6WGF - chains 2 and 6 of the 6 polymer chains in the assembly; structure by electron microscopy, 7.70 A resolution (low resolution: residue-level contacts below are approximate; hydrogen-bond / salt-bridge calls are withheld).

== Chain 2 ==
Name: DNA replication licensing factor MCM2
Source organism: Saccharomyces cerevisiae
Notes: EC 3.6.4.12
UniProtKB: P29469 (MCM2_YEAST); numbering as in UniProt (aligned over 1-868)
Chain sequence (868 residues; each row starts with the number of its first residue):
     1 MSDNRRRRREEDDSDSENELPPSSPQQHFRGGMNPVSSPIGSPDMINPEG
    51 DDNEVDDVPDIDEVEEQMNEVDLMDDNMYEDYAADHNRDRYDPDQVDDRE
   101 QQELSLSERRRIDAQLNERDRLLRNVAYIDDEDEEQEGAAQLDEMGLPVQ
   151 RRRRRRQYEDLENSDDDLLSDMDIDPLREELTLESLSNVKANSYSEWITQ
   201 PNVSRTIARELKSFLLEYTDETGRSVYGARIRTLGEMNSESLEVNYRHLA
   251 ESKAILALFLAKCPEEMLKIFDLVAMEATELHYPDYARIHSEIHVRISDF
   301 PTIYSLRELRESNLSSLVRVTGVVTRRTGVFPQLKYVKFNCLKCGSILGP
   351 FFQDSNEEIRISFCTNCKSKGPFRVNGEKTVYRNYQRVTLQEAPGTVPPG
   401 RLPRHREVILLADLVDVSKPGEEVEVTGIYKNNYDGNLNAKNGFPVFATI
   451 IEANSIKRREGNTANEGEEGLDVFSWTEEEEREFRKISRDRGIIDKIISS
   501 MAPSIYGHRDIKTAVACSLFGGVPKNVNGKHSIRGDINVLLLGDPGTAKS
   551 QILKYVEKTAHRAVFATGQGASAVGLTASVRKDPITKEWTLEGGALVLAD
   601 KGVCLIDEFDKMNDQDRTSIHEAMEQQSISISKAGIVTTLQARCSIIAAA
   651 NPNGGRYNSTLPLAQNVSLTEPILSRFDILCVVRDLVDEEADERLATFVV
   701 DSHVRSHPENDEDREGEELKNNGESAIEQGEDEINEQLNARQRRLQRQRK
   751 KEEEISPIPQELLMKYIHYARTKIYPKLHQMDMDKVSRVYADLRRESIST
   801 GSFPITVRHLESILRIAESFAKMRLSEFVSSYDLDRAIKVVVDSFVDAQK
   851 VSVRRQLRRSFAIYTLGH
Not modelled in the structure: 1-200, 432-449, 461-472, 568-575, 596-598, 707-755, 778-807, 829-868
Swiss-Prot annotation at these positions:
  - zinc finger: Cys341 to Cys367 (C4-type)
  - motif: Ser675 to Asp678 (Arginine finger)
  - binding site (ATP): Gly543 to Ser550
  - modified residue (Phosphoserine): Ser14, Ser16, Ser23, Ser164, Ser170
  - natural variant: Glu392 (E392K: In allele MCM2-1)
  - mutagenesis: Cys364 (C364Y/F/S/H: Loss of activity), Cys367 (C367Y/F/S/H: Loss of activity), Lys549 (K549A: Reduces MCM2-7 complex helicase activity. Abolishes MCM2-7 complex helicase activity; when associated with MCM5 A-422. Reduces MCM2-7 complex helicase activity; when associated with MCM3 A-415), Arg676 (R676A: Loss of MCM2-7 complex helicase activity)

== Chain 6 ==
Name: DNA replication licensing factor MCM6
Source organism: Saccharomyces cerevisiae
Notes: EC 3.6.4.12
UniProtKB: P53091 (MCM6_YEAST); residues 1-1017 here = UniProt positions 1-1017
Chain sequence (1017 residues; row label = number of the first residue in the row):
     1 MSSPFPADTPSSNRPSNSSPPPSSIGAGFGSSSGLDSQIGSRLHFPSSSQ
    51 PHVSNSQTGPFVNDSTQFSSQRLQTDGSATNDMEGNEPARSFKSRALNHV
   101 KKVDDVTGEKVREAFEQFLEDFSVQSTDTGEVEKVYRAQIEFMKIYDLNT
   151 IYIDYQHLSMRENGALAMAISEQYYRFLPFLQKGLRRVVRKYAPELLNTS
   201 DSLKRSEGDEGQADEDEQQDDDMNGSSLPRDSGSSAAPGNGTSAMATRSI
   251 TTSTSPEQTERVFQISFFNLPTVHRIRDIRSEKIGSLLSISGTVTRTSEV
   301 RPELYKASFTCDMCRAIVDNVEQSFKYTEPTFCPNPSCENRAFWTLNVTR
   351 SRFLDWQKVRIQENANEIPTGSMPRTLDVILRGDSVERAKPGDRCKFTGV
   401 EIVVPDVTQLGLPGVKPSSTLDTRGISKTTEGLNSGVTGLRSLGVRDLTY
   451 KISFLACHVISIGSNIGASSPDANSNNRETELQMAANLQANNVYQDNERD
   501 QEVFLNSLSSDEINELKEMVKDEHIYDKLVRSIAPAVFGHEAVKKGILLQ
   551 MLGGVHKSTVEGIKLRGDINICVVGDPSTSKSQFLKYVVGFAPRSVYTSG
   601 KASSAAGLTAAVVRDEEGGDYTIEAGALMLADNGICCIDEFDKMDISDQV
   651 AIHEAMEQQTISIAKAGIHATLNARTSILAAANPVGGRYNRKLSLRGNLN
   701 MTAPIMSRFDLFFVILDDCNEKIDTELASHIVDLHMKRDEAIEPPFSAEQ
   751 LRRYIKYARTFKPILTKEARSYLVEKYKELRKDDAQGFSRSSYRITVRQL
   801 ESMIRLSEAIARANCVDEITPSFIAEAYDLLRQSIIRVDVDDVEMDEEFD
   851 NIESQSHAASGNNDDNDDGTGSGVITSEPPADIEEGQSEATARPGTSEKK
   901 KTTVTYDKYVSMMNMIVRKIAEVDREGAEELTAVDIVDWYLLQKENDLGS
   951 LAEYWEERRLAFKVIKRLVKDRILMEIHGTRHNLRDLENEENENNKTVYV
  1001 IHPNCEVLDQLEPQDSS
Not modelled in the structure: 1-102, 124-133, 195-259, 306, 352, 406-449, 464-510, 835-1017
Swiss-Prot annotation at these positions:
  - motif: Ser707 to Asp710 (Arginine finger)
  - binding site (ATP): Gly575 to Ser582
  - modified residue: Ser78 (Phosphoserine), Ser249 (Phosphoserine), Ser372 (Phosphoserine), Thr766 (Phosphothreonine)
  - mutagenesis: Lys581 (K581A: Loss of MCM2-7 complex helicase activity)

== How chain 2 and chain 6 interact ==
Residue-residue contacts (42; chain 2 residue first):
  Glu265(2) - Thr349(6)
  Pro350(2) - Thr345(6)
  Phe351(2) - Leu346(6)
  Phe352(2) - Leu346(6)
  Asp354(2) - Val348(6)
  Asn356(2) - Pro302(6)
  Glu357(2) - Arg301(6)
  Glu357(2) - Asp620(6)
  Leu402(2) - Thr671(6)
  Pro503(2) - Glu561(6)
  Pro545(2) - Arg798(6)
  Gly546(2) - Thr796(6)
  Gly546(2) - Val797(6)
  Gly546(2) - Arg798(6)
  Gln551(2) - Ile563(6)
  Tyr555(2) - Glu561(6)
  Lys558(2) - Glu561(6)
  Phe565(2) - Gln658(6)
  Thr567(2) - Glu654(6)
  Ile585(2) - Asp620(6)
  Glu608(2) - Glu657(6)
  Gly654(2) - Arg794(6)
  Leu686(2) - Arg781(6)
  Val687(2) - Arg781(6)
  Asp688(2) - Arg781(6)
  Glu689(2) - Lys778(6)
  Asp692(2) - Val774(6)
  Asp692(2) - Tyr777(6)
  Asp692(2) - Arg781(6)
  Leu695(2) - Val797(6)
  Ala696(2) - Leu800(6)
  Val699(2) - Leu800(6)
  Val700(2) - Arg770(6)
  Val700(2) - Leu773(6)
  Val700(2) - Ile804(6)
  Ser702(2) - Ser558(6)
  His703(2) - Ile804(6)
  Val704(2) - Leu765(6)
  Val704(2) - Thr766(6)
  Ser706(2) - Val555(6)
  Ser706(2) - Ser558(6)
  Gln760(2) - Glu561(6)
Interface residues without a listed pair, chain 2 (46 interface residues in all): Arg310, Glu311, Ser312, Gln353, Ile359, His405, Thr547, Lys554, Lys611, Gly655, Arg656, Thr697, Arg705
Interface residues without a listed pair, chain 6 (41 interface residues in all): Leu148, Glu260, Glu299, Tyr327, Phe353, His653, Gly667, Ile668, Thr702, Ile764, Lys767, Glu808

== Summary ==
Chain 2 and chain 6 form an interface of 46 and 41 residues respectively. From UniProt: 8 ATP-binding residues
and 4 mutagenesis sites on chain 2; 8 ATP-binding residues and one mutagenesis site on chain 6.
Chain 2 is DNA replication licensing factor MCM2 and chain 6 is DNA replication licensing factor MCM6, both
from Saccharomyces cerevisiae; the structure, Atomic model of mutant Mcm2-7 hexamer with Mcm6 WHD truncation,
was determined by electron microscopy, deposited together with 6WGC, 6WGG and 6WGI.
